PDB entry 4B3M | X-ray diffraction, 2.90 A resolution | chains A and D of the 23 polymer chains in the assembly

[Chain A]
Molecule: 16S ribosomal RNA
Organism: Thermus thermophilus HB8
Sequence (1521 nucleotides; numbered 1 to 1544 plus 21 insertion-coded residues; 44 numbers in that range are skipped by the numbering (no residue carries them; nothing is unmodelled there); the number before each row is that of its first residue; a row labelled like 189A-189L holds insertion residues (189A, then the next letters in order)):
     1 UUGUUGGAGA GUUUGAUCCU GGCUCAGGGU GAACGCUGGC GGCGUGCCUA AGACAUGCAA
    61 GUCGUGCGGG CCG
    76 CGGGGUUUU
    88 ACUCCG
    96 UGGUCAGCGG CGGACGGGUG AGUAACGCGU GGGU
  129A G
   130 ACCUACCCGG AAGAGGGGGA CAACCCGGGG AAACUCGGGC UAAUCCCCCA UGUGGACCCG
189A-189L CCCCUUGGGGUG
   190 UGUCCAAAGG GCUUU
   216 GCCCGCUUCC GGAUGGGCCC GCGUCCCAUC AGCUAGUUGG UGGGGUAAUG GCCCACCAAG
   276 GCGACGACGG GUAGCCGGUC UGAGAGGAUG GCCGGCCACA GGGGCACUGA GACACGGGCC
   336 CCACUCCUAC GGGAGGCAGC AGUUAGGAAU CUUCCGCAAU GGGCGCAAGC CUGACGGAGC
   396 GACGCCGCUU GGAGGAAGAA GCCCUUCGGG GUGUAAACUC CUGA
   441 ACCCGGGACG AAACCCCC
   460 GA
   470 CGAGGGGA
   479 CUGACGGUAC CGGGGUAA
   498 UAGCGCCGGC CAACUCCGUG CCAGCAGCCG CGGUAAUACG GAGGGCGCGA GCGUUACCCG
   558 GAUUCACUGG GCGUAAAGGG CGUGUAGGCG GCCUGGGGCG UCCCAUGUGA AAGACCACGG
   618 CUCAACCGUG GGGGAGCGUG GGAUACGCUC AGGCUAGACG GUGGGAGAGG GUGGUGGAAU
   678 UCCCGGAGUA GCGGUGAAAU GCGCAGAUAC CGGGAGGAAC GCCGAUGGCG AAGGCAGCCA
   738 CCUGGUCCAC CCGUGACGCU GAGGCGCGAA AGCGUGGGGA GCAAACCGGA UUAGAUACCC
   798 GGGUAGUCCA CGCCCUAAAC GAUGCGCGCU AGGUCUCUGG GUCU
   848 CCUGGGGGCC GAAGCUAACG CGUUAAGCGC GCCGCCUGGG GAGUACGGCC GCAAGGCUGA
   908 AACUCAAAGG AAUUGACGGG GGCCCGCACA AGCGGUGGAG CAUGUGGUUU AAUUCGAAGC
   968 AACGCGAAGA ACCUUACCAG GCCUUGACAU GCUA
 1001A G
  1002 GGAACCCGGG UGAAAGCCUG GGGUGCCCC
1030A-1030D GCGA
  1031 GGGGAGCCCU AGCACAGGUG CUGCAUGGCC GUCGUCAGCU CGUGCCGUGA GGUGUUGGGU
  1091 UAAGUCCCGC AACGAGCGCA ACCCCCGCCG UUAGUUGCCA GCGGUUCGGC CGGGCACUCU
  1151 AACGGGACUG CCCGCG
  1168 AAAGCGGGAG GAAGGAGGGG ACGACGUCUG GUCAGCAUGG CCCUUACGGC CUGGGCGACA
  1228 CACGUGCUAC AAUGCCCACU ACAAAGCGAU GCCACCCGGC AACGGGGAGC UAAUCGCAAA
  1288 AAGGUGGGCC CAGUUCGGAU UGGGGUCUGC AACCCGACCC CAUGAAGCCG GAAUCGCUAG
  1348 UAAUCGCGGA UCAGCC
 1363A A
  1364 UGCCGCGGUG AAUACGUUCC CGGGCCUUGU ACACACCGCC CGUCACGCCA UGGGAGCGGG
  1424 CUCUACCCGA AGUCGCCGG
1442A-1442B GA
  1443 GCCUA
  1452 C
  1456 GGGCAGGCGC CGAGGGUAGG GCCCGUGACU GGGGCGAAGU CGUAACAAGG UAGCUGUACC
  1516 GGAAGGUGCG GCUGGAUCAC CUCCUUUCU
Unresolved in the structure: 1-4, 1534-1538
Metal / ion sites: Mg2+ site 1: U12, G22; Mg2+ site 2: U12, C526, A914; Mg2+ site 3: G15, U920; Mg2+ site 4 near G21 (its only coordinating residue here); Mg2+ site 5: C48, G115; Mg2+ site 6 near A53 (its only coordinating residue here); Mg2+ site 7: C58, U387, G388; Mg2+ site 8: A59, U387; Mg2+ site 9: G61, U62, G105; Mg2+ site 10: G69, G70, U99; Mg2+ site 11: G107, G326; Mg2+ site 12: A109, G111; 145 more Mg2+ sites not listed; 15 more K+ sites not listed
Ligand contacts: ON0 ((1R,2R,3S,4R,6S)-4,6-diamino-2-{[3-O-(2,6-diamino-2,6-dideoxy-beta-L-idopyranosyl)-beta-D-ribofuranosyl]oxy}-3-hydroxycyclohexyl 2-amino-4,6-O-benzylidene-2-deoxy-alpha-D-glucopyranoside): G1405, U1406, C1407, A1408, C1409, G1489, C1490, G1491, A1492, A1493, G1494, U1495, C1496
Reported in the primary citation:
  - binding site for ON0: G1491, A1492
  - conformationally variable residues: A1492, A1493
  - mutagenesis - A1408G (>=720 uM), G1491A (>=720 uM), G1491C (>=720 uM): decreased binding to ON0

[Chain D]
Protein: 30S ribosomal protein S4
Organism: Thermus thermophilus HB8
Reference sequence: P80373 (RS4_THET8); residues 1-208 here correspond to UniProt positions 2-209 (UniProt number = residue number + 1)
Chain sequence (208 residues; row label = number of the first residue in the row):
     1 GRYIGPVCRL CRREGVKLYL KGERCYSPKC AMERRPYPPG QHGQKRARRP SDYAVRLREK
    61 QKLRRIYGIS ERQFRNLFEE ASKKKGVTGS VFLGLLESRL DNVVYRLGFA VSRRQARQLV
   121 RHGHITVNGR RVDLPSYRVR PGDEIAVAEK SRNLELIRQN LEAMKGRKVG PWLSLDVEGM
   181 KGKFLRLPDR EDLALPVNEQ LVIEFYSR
Swiss-Prot annotation at these positions:
  - binding site (Zn(2+)): Cys8, Cys11, Cys25, Cys30
Metal / ion sites: Zn2+: Cys8, Cys25, Cys30; Mg2+: Ser82, Lys84, Gly86, Thr88

[Chain A / chain D interface]
Contacting residue pairs - 122 pairs, chain A then chain D:
  U5(A) with Ser82(D), phosphate contact
  A8(A) with Arg56(D), base contact; Glu204(D), hydrogen bond to the base; Ser207(D), base contact; Arg208(D), base contact
  A26(A) with Arg208(D), hydrogen bond to the base
  G28(A) with Arg75(D), salt bridge to the phosphate
  C400(A) with Arg72(D), phosphate contact
  C401(A) with Arg72(D), salt bridge to the phosphate; Asn76(D), hydrogen bond to the phosphate
  G402(A) with Gln73(D), hydrogen bond to the phosphate; Leu134(D), sugar contact; Ser136(D), hydrogen bond to the phosphate
  C403(A) with Arg2(D), salt bridge to the phosphate; Gln73(D), phosphate contact; Arg121(D), hydrogen bond to the sugar; Pro135(D), phosphate contact; Ser136(D), hydrogen bond to the phosphate
  U404(A) with Gly1(D), hydrogen bond to the base; Arg117(D), salt bridge to the phosphate; Arg121(D), phosphate contact
  U405(A) with Gly1(D), hydrogen bond to the base
  G406(A) with Ile4(D), phosphate contact; Gln118(D), hydrogen bond to the base
  G407(A) with Ile4(D), phosphate contact; Ser112(D), phosphate contact; Arg114(D), salt bridge to the phosphate; Gln115(D), hydrogen bond to the sugar; Gln118(D), sugar contact
  A408(A) with Leu20(D), phosphate contact; Lys21(D), phosphate contact; Val111(D), sugar contact; Ser112(D), hydrogen bond to the phosphate; Arg114(D), phosphate contact; Gln115(D), hydrogen bond to the sugar
  G409(A) with Lys21(D), salt bridge to the phosphate; Glu23(D), phosphate contact; Arg24(D), hydrogen bond to the phosphate
  G410(A) with Lys21(D), base contact; Arg24(D), salt bridge to the phosphate; Lys29(D), salt bridge to the phosphate
  A411(A) with Arg24(D), salt bridge to the phosphate; Lys29(D), salt bridge to the phosphate
  A412(A) with Arg34(D), base contact
  G413(A) with Arg35(D), base contact
  G425(A) with Gln44(D), hydrogen bond to the phosphate
  G426(A) with Arg35(D), salt bridge to the phosphate; Tyr37(D), hydrogen bond to the phosphate; Gly40(D), sugar contact; Gln41(D), hydrogen bond to the sugar; Gln44(D), phosphate contact
  U427(A) with Arg12(D), salt bridge to the phosphate; Arg35(D), salt bridge to the phosphate; Pro39(D), phosphate contact; Gly40(D), hydrogen bond to the phosphate
  G428(A) with Pro6(D), phosphate contact; Arg9(D), salt bridge to the phosphate; Arg35(D), sugar contact
  U429(A) with Cys8(D), phosphate contact; Arg12(D), salt bridge to the phosphate; Lys21(D), hydrogen bond to the sugar; Arg24(D), hydrogen bond to the sugar; Ala31(D), phosphate contact; Arg35(D), salt bridge to the phosphate
  A430(A) with Pro6(D), phosphate contact; Val7(D), hydrogen bond to the phosphate; Cys8(D), hydrogen bond to the phosphate; Lys21(D), salt bridge to the phosphate
  C436(A) with Glu155(D), phosphate contact; Leu156(D), sugar contact
  U437(A) with Gln118(D), hydrogen bond to the base; His122(D), sugar contact; His124(D), hydrogen bond to the sugar; Leu154(D), phosphate contact
  G438(A) with His122(D), sugar contact; His124(D), phosphate contact
  A439(A) with His122(D), salt bridge to the phosphate
  C489(A) with Arg131(D), salt bridge to the phosphate
  G490(A) with Arg131(D), salt bridge to the phosphate
  A495(A) with Gln118(D), base contact
  C508(A) with Tyr53(D), sugar contact; Arg208(D), salt bridge to the phosphate
  A509(A) with Ser51(D), hydrogen bond to the phosphate; Tyr53(D), phosphate contact; Ala54(D), sugar contact; Leu57(D), sugar contact
  C511(A) with His42(D), hydrogen bond to the base
  U512(A) with Gln41(D), hydrogen bond to the sugar; His42(D), sugar contact; Lys45(D), phosphate contact
  G540(A) with Gln41(D), base contact; His42(D), base contact
  G541(A) with Gly40(D), phosphate contact; Gln41(D), hydrogen bond to the sugar
  G542(A) with Arg9(D), salt bridge to the phosphate; Arg13(D), hydrogen bond to the phosphate; Pro39(D), sugar contact; Gly40(D), hydrogen bond to the phosphate
  C543(A) with Arg9(D), salt bridge to the phosphate; Arg13(D), salt bridge to the phosphate; Arg58(D), phosphate contact
  G544(A) with Arg58(D), salt bridge to the phosphate; Gln61(D), phosphate contact; Arg65(D), salt bridge to the phosphate
  C545(A) with Lys60(D), salt bridge to the phosphate; Gln61(D), hydrogen bond to the phosphate; Arg64(D), salt bridge to the phosphate; Glu71(D), phosphate contact
  G546(A) with Tyr3(D), base contact; Ser70(D), phosphate contact; Glu71(D), hydrogen bond to the phosphate; Arg72(D), hydrogen bond to the phosphate
  A547(A) with Gly1(D), hydrogen bond to the phosphate
  G616(A) with Arg140(D), salt bridge to the phosphate
  U619(A) with Arg131(D), base contact; Val132(D), base contact; Asp133(D), hydrogen bond to the base; Leu134(D), base contact; Tyr137(D), sugar contact
  C620(A) with Leu134(D), sugar contact; Ser136(D), base contact; Tyr137(D), sugar contact
Also at the interface, not in a pair above, chain A (51 interface residues in all): C418, C419, G491, A499, A614
Also at the interface, not in a pair above, chain D (69 interface residues in all): Lys83, Lys84, Lys150, Phe205

[Overview]
51 residues of chain A and 69 residues of chain D are in contact; the contacts include 35 hydrogen bonds and
29 salt bridges. Polar contacts include A8(A)-Glu204(D), A26(A)-Arg208(D) and U404(A)-Gly1(D). From the paper:
a binding site for ON0 at G1491(A) and A1492(A); A1408G, G1491A and G1491C of chain A reduce binding to ON0.
Here chain A is 16S ribosomal RNA and chain D is 30S ribosomal protein S4, both from Thermus thermophilus HB8.
Entry 4B3M (Crystal structure of the 30S ribosome in complex with compound 1) was determined by X-ray
diffraction (same publication as 4B3R, 4B3S and 4B3T).
